PDB entry 3ZH6 | X-ray diffraction, 2.29 A resolution | chain A

[Chain A]
Protein: Protein E
Organism: Haemophilus influenzae
UniProt: C4F5U7 (C4F5U7_HAEIF); numbering as in UniProt (aligned over 26-157)
Chain sequence (132 residues; each row starts with the number of its first residue):
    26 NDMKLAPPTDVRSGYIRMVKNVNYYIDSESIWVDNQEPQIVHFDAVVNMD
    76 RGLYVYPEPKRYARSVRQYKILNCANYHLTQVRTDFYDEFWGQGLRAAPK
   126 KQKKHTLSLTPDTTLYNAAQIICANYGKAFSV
Differences from the reference sequence: engineered mutation Mse43 (Leu in C4F5U7), Mse74 (Leu in C4F5U7); conflict R76 (Lys in C4F5U7)
Modified / non-standard residues: Mse28 (selenomethionine; parent Met); Mse43 (selenomethionine; parent Met); Mse74 (selenomethionine; parent Met)
Cystine bridges: C99-C148

[In short]
Chain A is Protein E (Haemophilus influenzae); the structure, The structure of Haemophilus influenzae Se_Met
form of protein E, was determined by X-ray diffraction together with 3ZH7 and 3ZH5 from the same study.
